Entry 3DQW (X-ray diffraction, 2.02 A resolution); this record covers chain A.

[Chain A]
Protein: Proto-oncogene tyrosine-protein kinase Src
Source organism: Gallus gallus
Notes: EC 2.7.10.2; fragment: chicken c-Src kinase domain 251-533
Reference sequence: P00523 (SRC_CHICK); residues 251-533 here = UniProt positions 251-533
Sequence (286 residues; row label = number of the first residue in the row):
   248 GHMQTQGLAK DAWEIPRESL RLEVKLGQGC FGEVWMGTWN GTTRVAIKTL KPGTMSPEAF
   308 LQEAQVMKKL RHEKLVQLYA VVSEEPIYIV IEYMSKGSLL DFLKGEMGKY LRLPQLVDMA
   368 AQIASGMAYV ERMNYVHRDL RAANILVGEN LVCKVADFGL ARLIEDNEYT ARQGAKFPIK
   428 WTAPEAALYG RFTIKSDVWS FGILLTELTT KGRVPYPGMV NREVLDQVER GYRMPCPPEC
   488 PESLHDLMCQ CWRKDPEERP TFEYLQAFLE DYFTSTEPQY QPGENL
Unresolved in the structure: 248-254
Construct notes: expression tag (248-250); engineered mutation Ile338 (Thr in P00523)
Modified / non-standard residues: Tyr416 (o-phosphotyrosine; PTR)
UniProt features mapped onto this chain:
  - active site: Asp386 (Proton acceptor)
  - binding site (ATP): Leu273 to Val281, Lys295
  - modified residue: Tyr416 (Phosphotyrosine), Tyr436 (Phosphotyrosine), Cys498 (S-nitrosocysteine), Tyr527 (Phosphotyrosine)
Small-molecule neighbours: ATP-gamma-S (AGS; phosphothiophosphoric acid-adenylate ester): Leu273, Gly274, Phe278, Val281, Ala293, Lys295, Glu310, Val323, Ile338, Glu339, Tyr340, Met341, Ser345, Asp386, Ala390, Asn391, Leu393, Asp404, Gly406

[Summary]
Bound to chain A: ATP-gamma-S. Curated annotation (UniProt) lists active-site residue Asp386 and 10
ATP-binding residues.
Chain A is Proto-oncogene tyrosine-protein kinase Src (Gallus gallus); the structure, c-Src kinase domain
Thr338Ile mutant in complex with ATPgS, was determined by X-ray diffraction together with 3DQX from the same
study.
